Entry 7TTS (electron microscopy, 2.90 A resolution); this record covers chains B and C of the 7 polymer chains in the assembly.

== Chain B (and C) ==
Molecule: Caseinolytic peptidase B protein homolog
Source organism: Homo sapiens
Notes: EC 3.6.1.-; chain C of this document is another copy of the same molecule, construct and numbering; everything in this record applies to it too
Reference sequence: Q9H078 (CLPB_HUMAN); numbering as in UniProt (aligned over 127-707)
Amino-acid sequence (584 residues; numbered 124 to 707; the number before each row is that of its first residue):
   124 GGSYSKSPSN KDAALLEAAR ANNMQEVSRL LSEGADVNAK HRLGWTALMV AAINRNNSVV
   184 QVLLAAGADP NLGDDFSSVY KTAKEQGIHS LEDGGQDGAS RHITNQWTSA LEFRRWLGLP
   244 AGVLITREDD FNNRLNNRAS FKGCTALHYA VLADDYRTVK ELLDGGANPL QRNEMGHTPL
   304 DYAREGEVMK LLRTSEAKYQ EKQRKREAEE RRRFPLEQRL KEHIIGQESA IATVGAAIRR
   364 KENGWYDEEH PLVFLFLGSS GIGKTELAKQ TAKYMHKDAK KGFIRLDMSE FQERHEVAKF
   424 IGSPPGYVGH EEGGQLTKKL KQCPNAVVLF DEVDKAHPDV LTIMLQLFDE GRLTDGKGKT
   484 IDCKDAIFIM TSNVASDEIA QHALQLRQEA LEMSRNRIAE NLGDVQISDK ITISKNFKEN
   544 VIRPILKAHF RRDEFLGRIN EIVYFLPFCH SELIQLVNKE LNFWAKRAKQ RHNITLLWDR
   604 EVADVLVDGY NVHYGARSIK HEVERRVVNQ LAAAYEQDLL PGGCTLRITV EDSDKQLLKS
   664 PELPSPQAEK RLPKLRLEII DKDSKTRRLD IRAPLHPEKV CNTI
Unresolved in the structure: 124-131, 197-262, 516-534, 657-707 (chain C: 124-131, 197-262, 516-535, 674-707)
Sequence notes: expression tag (124-126)
Ligand contacts:
  - ATP-gamma-S (AGS; phosphothiophosphoric acid-adenylate ester): H373, D472, E557, R561
  - ATP-gamma-S: H346, I347, I348, Q350, S382, S383, G384, I385, G386, K387, T388, E389, D454, E455, F571, L579, A619, R620, K623
UniProt features mapped onto this chain:
  - region: L507 to T535 (Regulatory)
  - binding site (ATP): H346, I348, S383, G384, I385, G386, K387, T388, E455, N496, R561, R620
  - modified residue: K589 (N6-acetyllysine)
  - natural variant: T268 (T268M: In MGCA7B), Y272 (Y272C: In MGCA7B), T388 (T388K: In SCN9), K404 (K404T: In MGCA7A), R408 (R408G: In MGCA7B), M411 (M411I: In MGCA7B), P427 (P427L: In MGCA7A), E435 to G436 (sequence variant, change not given here; In MGCA7B), C486 (C486R: In MGCA7B), N496 (N496K: In SCN9), E501 (E501K: In MGCA7B), E557 (E557K: In SCN9), 11 further natural variant entries in UniProt
  - mutagenesis: R178 (R178E: Shows higher order assembly but disaggregase activity is severely impaired by 70-80%), R257 (R257E: Shows higher order assembly but disaggregase activity is severely impaired by 70-80%), K387 (K387A: Loss of ATP hydrolysis activity. Loss of ATP-dependent protein disaggregase activity), R417 (R417A: No effect on ATPase activity but shows decreased disaggregase activity), Y430 (Y430A: Decreased ATP hydrolysis activity. Loss of ATP-dependent protein disaggregase activity), V431 (V431G: Decreased ATP hydrolysis activity. Loss of ATP-dependent protein disaggregase activity), E455 (E455Q: Loss of ATP hydrolysis activity at pH 8.0. No effect on ATP hydrolysis activity at pH 6.8. Loss of ATP-dependent protein disaggregase activity at pH 8.0 and 6.8), R475 (R475Q: Severely decreased ATP hydrolysis activity. Loss of ATP-dependent protein disaggregase activity), R650 (R650P: No effect on ATP hydrolysis activity. Loss of ATP-dependent protein disaggregase activity)
From the paper describing this entry:
  - disease-associated variants - T268M, A269T, Y272C, T388K, M411I, C486R, N496K, E501K, E557K, R561G, A591V, R620C, R628C, R650P (citing earlier work)
  - mutagenesis - Y430A: decreased catalytic activity (ATPase activity) (citing earlier work)
  - mutagenesis - Y430A: abolished catalytic activity (disaggregase activity) (citing earlier work)
  - mutagenesis - V431G: decreased catalytic activity (ATPase activity)
  - mutagenesis - V431G: abolished catalytic activity (disaggregase activity)
  - disease-associated variants - R408G, R475Q, N496K, R561G, A591V, R620C: decreased catalytic activity (disaggregase activity) (citing earlier work)

== Interface between chain B and chain C ==
Contacting residue pairs (82; chain B residue first):
  R334(B) - E639(C)  salt bridge
  R335(B) - E639(C)  hydrogen bond (side chain-backbone)
  R335(B) - D641(C)  salt bridge
  R335(B) - K673(C)  hydrogen bond (backbone-side chain)
  R336(B) - K673(C)  hydrogen bond (backbone-side chain)
  P338(B) - A671(C)
  Q341(B) - K673(C)
  A359(B) - N632(C)
  R362(B) - A636(C)
  R362(B) - E639(C)
  R362(B) - A671(C)
  R363(B) - E627(C)  salt bridge
  R363(B) - V631(C)
  R363(B) - N632(C)  hydrogen bond
  R363(B) - A635(C)
  N366(B) - Y638(C)
  N366(B) - E639(C)  hydrogen bond
  G367(B) - R590(C)  hydrogen bond (backbone-side chain)
  W368(B) - W587(C)
  W368(B) - A591(C)  hydrophobic
  W368(B) - H595(C)
  W368(B) - V631(C)
  W368(B) - L634(C)  hydrophobic
  W368(B) - A635(C)  hydrophobic
  W368(B) - Y638(C)
  Y369(B) - W587(C)  hydrophobic
  Y369(B) - R590(C)  hydrogen bond (backbone-side chain)
  D370(B) - W587(C)
  D370(B) - K623(C)  salt bridge
  E371(B) - R590(C)  salt bridge
  H373(B) - K623(C)
  R417(B) - Q415(C)  hydrogen bond (side chain-backbone)
  R417(B) - E416(C)  salt bridge
  I424(B) - E413(C)
  I424(B) - K422(C)
  P427(B) - H418(C)
  P427(B) - K422(C)
  P428(B) - A421(C)
  P428(B) - K422(C)
  P428(B) - S426(C)
  P428(B) - V431(C)
  G429(B) - S426(C)
  G429(B) - Y430(C)
  G429(B) - V431(C)  hydrogen bond (backbone-backbone)
  Y430(B) - H418(C)
  Y430(B) - V431(C)
  D462(B) - Q415(C)  hydrogen bond (backbone-side chain)
  T465(B) - S412(C)
  T465(B) - Q415(C)
  T465(B) - K458(C)
  I466(B) - S412(C)
  I466(B) - E413(C)
  Q469(B) - D410(C)
  Q469(B) - S412(C)  hydrogen bond
  Q469(B) - E413(C)  hydrogen bond
  D472(B) - R620(C)  salt bridge
  E473(B) - K392(C)  salt bridge
  E473(B) - R408(C)  salt bridge
  R475(B) - R408(C)
  R475(B) - D410(C)  salt bridge
  L476(B) - E413(C)
  T477(B) - E413(C)  hydrogen bond (backbone-side chain)
  G479(B) - K422(C)
  G479(B) - Q438(C)  hydrogen bond (backbone-side chain)
  K480(B) - Q438(C)
  G481(B) - Q438(C)
  R546(B) - H616(C)  hydrogen bond
  R546(B) - Y617(C)
  D556(B) - H616(C)
  D556(B) - Y617(C)
  E557(B) - S383(C)  hydrogen bond
  E557(B) - K458(C)  salt bridge
  E557(B) - N496(C)  hydrogen bond
  L559(B) - Y617(C)
  G560(B) - Y617(C)
  G560(B) - R620(C)
  G560(B) - H624(C)
  R561(B) - R620(C)
  I562(B) - H624(C)
  N563(B) - H624(C)
  N563(B) - R628(C)  hydrogen bond (backbone-side chain)
  E564(B) - R628(C)  salt bridge
Also at the interface, not in a pair above, chain B (52 interface residues in all): F337, E340, K344, H418, V420, H433, E434, L468, D478, R555
Also at the interface, not in a pair above, chain C (47 interface residues in all): E419, G425, G432, E455, F586, R594, I597, N614, E672

== In short ==
Chain B and chain C form an interface of 52 and 47 residues respectively, with 18 hydrogen bonds and 12 salt
bridges. Polar pairs include R334(B)-E639(C), R335(B)-D641(C) and R363(B)-E627(C). From the paper: R408G,
R475Q and N496K of chain B, among others, reduce catalytic activity (disaggregase activity); Y430A and V431G
of chain B reduce catalytic activity (ATPase activity); 8 substitutions were tested in all.
Both chains are Caseinolytic peptidase B protein homolog (Homo sapiens). Entry 7TTS (Skd3, hexamer, filtered)
was determined by electron microscopy, deposited together with 7TTR.
